PDB entry 6JJL | X-ray diffraction, 4.20 A resolution (low resolution: residue-level contacts below are approximate; hydrogen-bond / salt-bridge calls are withheld) | chains E and K of the 18 polymer chains in the assembly

[Chain E]
Name: Periplasmic serine endoprotease DegP
From: Escherichia coli K-12
Notes: EC 3.4.21.107
UniProt: P0C0V0 (DEGP_ECOLI); residues 9-448 here correspond to UniProt positions 35-474 (UniProt number = residue number + 26)
Chain sequence (440 residues; each row starts with the number of its first residue):
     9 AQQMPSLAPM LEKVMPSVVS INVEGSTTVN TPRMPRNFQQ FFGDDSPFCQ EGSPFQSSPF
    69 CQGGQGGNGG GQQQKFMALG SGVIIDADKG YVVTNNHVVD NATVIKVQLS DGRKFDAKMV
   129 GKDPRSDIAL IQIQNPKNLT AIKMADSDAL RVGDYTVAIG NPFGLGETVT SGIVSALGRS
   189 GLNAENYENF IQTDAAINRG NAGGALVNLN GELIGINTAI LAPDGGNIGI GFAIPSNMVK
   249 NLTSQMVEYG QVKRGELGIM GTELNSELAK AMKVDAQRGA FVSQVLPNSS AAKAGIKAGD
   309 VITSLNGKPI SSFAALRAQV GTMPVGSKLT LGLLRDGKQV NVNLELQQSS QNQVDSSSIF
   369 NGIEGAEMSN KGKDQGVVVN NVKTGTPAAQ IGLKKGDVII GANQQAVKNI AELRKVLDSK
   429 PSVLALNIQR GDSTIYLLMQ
Not modelled in the structure: 9-10, 36-81, 360-363
Construct notes: conflict Ala210 (Ser236 in P0C0V0)
UniProt features mapped onto this chain:
  - active site (Charge relay system): His105, Asp135
  - binding site (substrate): Glu32, His105, Asp135, Thr226 to Ala230, Leu265 to Gly269

[Chain K]
Name: Cys-tyr-arg-lys-leu
Chain sequence (5 residues; numbered 460 to 464; the number before each row is that of its first residue):
   460 CYRKL

[How chain E and chain K interact]
Residue-residue contacts (17; chain E residue first):
  Asn103(E) - Leu464(K)
  His105(E) - Lys463(K)
  His105(E) - Leu464(K)
  Leu190(E) - Tyr461(K)
  Ile205(E) - Leu464(K)
  Asn206(E) - Leu464(K)
  Arg207(E) - Leu464(K)
  Ala210(E) - Leu464(K)
  Thr226(E) - Leu464(K)
  Ala227(E) - Arg462(K)
  Ala227(E) - Leu464(K)
  Ile228(E) - Tyr461(K)
  Ile228(E) - Arg462(K)
  Ile228(E) - Leu464(K)
  Leu229(E) - Cys460(K)
  Ala230(E) - Cys460(K)
  Pro231(E) - Cys460(K)
Other interface residues (no listed pair), chain E (14 interface residues in all): Gly208

[Summary]
The interface between chain E and chain K involves 14 residues on one side and 5 on the other. UniProt lists
active-site residues His105(E) and Asp135(E) and 13 substrate-binding residues on chain E.
Here chain E is Periplasmic serine endoprotease DegP (Escherichia coli K-12) and chain K is
Cys-tyr-arg-lys-leu. Entry 6JJL (Crystal structure of the DegP dodecamer with a modulator) was determined by
X-ray diffraction (same publication as 6JJK and 6JJO).
